3I1H - chains A and B; structure by X-ray diffraction, 2.20 A resolution.

[Chain A]
Protein: Protein BFL-1
Organism: Homo sapiens
UniProt: Q16548 (B2LA1_HUMAN); numbering as in UniProt (aligned over 1-151)
Amino-acid sequence (161 residues; numbered -9 to 151; the number before each row is that of its first residue; numbers below 1 keep their minus sign (Met-9 is residue -9)):
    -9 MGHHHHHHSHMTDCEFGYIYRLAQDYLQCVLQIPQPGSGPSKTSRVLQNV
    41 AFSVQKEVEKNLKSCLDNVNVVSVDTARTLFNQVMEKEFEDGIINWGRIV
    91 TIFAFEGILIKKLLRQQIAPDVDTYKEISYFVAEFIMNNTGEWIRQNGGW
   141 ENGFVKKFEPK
Unresolved in the structure: -9 to 3, 25-29, 151
Sequence notes: expression tag (-9 to 0)
Modified residues: Cys19 (3-sulfinoalanine; CSD)
Curated features (UniProtKB/Swiss-Prot):
  - motif: Lys77 to Gly97 (BH1), Glu132 to Lys147 (BH2)

[Chain B]
Protein: Apoptosis regulator BAK
Notes: fragment: bh3
UniProt: Q16611 (BAK_HUMAN); numbering as in UniProt (aligned over 72-87)
Amino-acid sequence (16 residues; numbered 72 to 87; the number before each row is that of its first residue):
    72 GQVGRQLAIIGDDINR

[Interface between chain A and chain B]
Contacting residue pairs (34):
  Val44(A) - Ile85(B)  hydrophobic
  Val48(A) - Leu78(B)  hydrophobic
  Val48(A) - Ile81(B)  hydrophobic
  Leu52(A) - Val74(B)  hydrophobic
  Leu52(A) - Gln77(B)
  Cys55(A) - Gln73(B)  hydrogen bond
  Val74(A) - Gly75(B)
  Val74(A) - Leu78(B)  hydrophobic
  Lys77(A) - Gly72(B)
  Lys77(A) - Gly75(B)
  Lys77(A) - Arg76(B)  hydrogen bond (backbone-side chain)
  Glu78(A) - Gly75(B)
  Glu78(A) - Arg76(B)  hydrogen bond (backbone-side chain)
  Glu78(A) - Leu78(B)
  Glu78(A) - Ala79(B)
  Glu80(A) - Arg76(B)
  Asp81(A) - Arg76(B)  salt bridge
  Asn85(A) - Gly82(B)
  Asn85(A) - Asp83(B)  hydrogen bond
  Asn85(A) - Asn86(B)
  Trp86(A) - Asn86(B)
  Gly87(A) - Gly82(B)
  Gly87(A) - Ile85(B)
  Gly87(A) - Asn86(B)
  Arg88(A) - Ala79(B)
  Arg88(A) - Gly82(B)
  Arg88(A) - Asp83(B)  salt bridge
  Val90(A) - Ile85(B)  hydrophobic
  Thr91(A) - Leu78(B)
  Thr91(A) - Gly82(B)
  Phe95(A) - Val74(B)  hydrophobic
  Phe95(A) - Leu78(B)  hydrophobic
  Lys147(A) - Asn86(B)  hydrogen bond (side chain-backbone)
  Phe148(A) - Ile85(B)
Interface residues without a listed pair, chain A (22 interface residues in all): Glu47, Leu56, Met75, Ile83
Interface residues without a listed pair, chain B (14 interface residues in all): Arg87

[Summary]
22 residues of chain A face 14 of chain B across their interface, with 5 hydrogen bonds and 2 salt bridges.
Among the polar pairs are Asp81(A)-Arg76(B), Arg88(A)-Asp83(B) and Cys55(A)-Gln73(B).
Chain A is Protein BFL-1 (Homo sapiens) and chain B is Apoptosis regulator BAK; the structure, Crystal
structure of human BFL-1 in complex with BAK BH3 peptide, was determined by X-ray diffraction.
